PDB entry 5GTC | X-ray diffraction, 2.70 A resolution | chains C and J of the 11 polymer chains in the assembly

# Chain C
Name: Histone H2A type 1-B/E
From: Homo sapiens
UniProt: P04908 (H2A1B_HUMAN); residues 0-129 here correspond to UniProt positions 1-130 (UniProt number = residue number + 1)
Chain sequence (133 residues; numbered -3 to 129; the number before each row is that of its first residue; numbers below 1 keep their minus sign (Gly-3 is residue -3)):
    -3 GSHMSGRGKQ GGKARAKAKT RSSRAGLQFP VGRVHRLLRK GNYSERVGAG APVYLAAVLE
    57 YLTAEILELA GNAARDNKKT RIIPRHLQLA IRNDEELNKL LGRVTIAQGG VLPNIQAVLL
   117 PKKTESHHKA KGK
Disordered / not traced: -3 to 10, 119-129
Differences from the reference sequence: expression tag (-3 to -1)
Swiss-Prot annotation at these positions:
  - modified residue: Ser1 (N-acetylserine), Arg3 (Citrulline), Lys5 (N6-(2-hydroxyisobutyryl)lysine), Lys9 (N6-(2-hydroxyisobutyryl)lysine), Lys13 (N6-(beta-hydroxybutyryl)lysine), Lys36 (N6-(2-hydroxyisobutyryl)lysine), Lys74 (N6-(2-hydroxyisobutyryl)lysine), Lys75 (N6-(2-hydroxyisobutyryl)lysine), Lys95 (N6-(2-hydroxyisobutyryl)lysine), Gln104 (N5-methylglutamine), Lys118 (N6-(2-hydroxyisobutyryl)lysine), Lys119 (N6-crotonyllysine), Thr120 (Phosphothreonine), Lys125 (N6-crotonyllysine)
  - cross-link (Glycyl lysine isopeptide (Lys-Gly)): Lys13 (interchain with G-Cter in ubiquitin), Lys15 (interchain with G-Cter in ubiquitin), Lys119 (interchain with G-Cter in ubiquitin)

# Chain J
Molecule: 146-nt DNA strand
From: Homo sapiens
Sequence (146 nucleotides; each row starts with the number of its first residue):
   147 ATCAATATCC ACCTGCAGAT TCTACCAAAA GTGTATTTGG AAACTGCTCC ATCAAAAGGC
   207 ATGTTCAGCT GAATTCAGCT GAACATGCCT TTTGATGGAG CAGTTTCCAA ATACACTTTT
   267 GGTAGAATCT GCAGGTGGAT ATTGAT

# Interface between chain C and chain J
Residue-residue contacts (16):
  Arg11(C) with DT264(J), hydrogen bond to the phosphate; DT265(J), salt bridge to the phosphate
  Arg29(C) with DG268(J), hydrogen bond to the phosphate; DT269(J), salt bridge to the phosphate
  Arg42(C) with DT258(J), hydrogen bond to the sugar; DA259(J), phosphate contact
  Val43(C) with DT258(J), sugar contact; DA259(J), hydrogen bond to the phosphate
  Gly44(C) with DT258(J), phosphate contact
  Ala45(C) with DT258(J), hydrogen bond to the phosphate
  Lys75(C) with DC278(J), phosphate contact; DA279(J), phosphate contact
  Thr76(C) with DG277(J), sugar contact; DC278(J), hydrogen bond to the phosphate
  Arg77(C) with DG277(J), hydrogen bond to the sugar; DC278(J), hydrogen bond to the phosphate
Other interface residues (no listed pair), chain C (11 interface residues in all): Thr16, Lys74
Other interface residues (no listed pair), chain J (10 interface residues in all): DG267

# Summary
11 residues of chain C and 10 residues of chain J are in contact; the contacts include 8 hydrogen bonds and 2
salt bridges. Polar contacts include Arg42(C)-DT258(J), Arg77(C)-DG277(J) and Arg11(C)-DT264(J).
Chain C is Histone H2A type 1-B/E and chain J is a 146-nt DNA strand, both from Homo sapiens; the structure,
Crystal structure of complex between DMAP-SH conjugated with a Kaposi's sarcoma herpesvirus LANA peptide
(5-15) and ..., was determined by X-ray diffraction.
